Entry 6KEZ (X-ray diffraction, 3.50 A resolution); this record covers chains A and D of the 8 polymer chains in the assembly.

# Chain A (and D)
Molecule: Glyceraldehyde-3-phosphate dehydrogenase GAPA1
From: Arabidopsis thaliana
Notes: EC 1.2.1.13; chain D of this document is another copy of the same molecule, construct and numbering; everything in this record applies to it too
UniProtKB: P25856 (G3PA1_ARATH); residues 1-336 here correspond to UniProt positions 61-396 (UniProt number = residue number + 60)
Chain sequence (339 residues; numbered -2 to 336; the number before each row is that of its first residue; numbers below 1 keep their minus sign (Ser-2 is residue -2)):
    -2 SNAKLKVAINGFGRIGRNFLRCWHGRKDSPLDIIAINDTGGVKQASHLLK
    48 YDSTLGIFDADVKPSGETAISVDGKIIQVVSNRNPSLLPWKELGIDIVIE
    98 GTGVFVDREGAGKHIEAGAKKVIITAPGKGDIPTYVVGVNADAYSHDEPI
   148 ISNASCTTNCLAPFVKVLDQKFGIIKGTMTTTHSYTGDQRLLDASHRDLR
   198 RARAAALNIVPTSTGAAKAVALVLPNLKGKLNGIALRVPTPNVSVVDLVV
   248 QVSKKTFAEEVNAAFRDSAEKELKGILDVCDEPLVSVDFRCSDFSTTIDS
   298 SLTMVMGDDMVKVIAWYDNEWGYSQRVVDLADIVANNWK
Unresolved in the structure: -2 to 0 (chain D: -2 to 0, 336)
Sequence notes: expression tag (-2 to 0)
Ligand contacts: NAD (nicotinamide-adenine-dinucleotide): Asn7, Phe9, Gly10, Arg11, Ile12, Asn34, Asp35, Thr36, Asn79, Arg80, Gly98, Thr99, Gly100, Phe102, Thr122, Ala123, Cys153, Thr183, Gly184, Asn316, Glu317, Tyr320
UniProt features mapped onto this chain:
  - active site: Cys153 (Nucleophile)
  - binding site (NADP(+)): Arg11, Ile12, Asp35, Arg80, Asn316
  - binding site (D-glyceraldehyde 3-phosphate): Ser152 to Thr154, Thr183, Arg198, Thr211, Gly212, Arg234
  - site: His180 (Activates thiol group during catalysis)

# Interface between chain A and chain D
Pairs across the interface (51; chain A residue first):
  Arg11(A) with Leu189(D); Asp190(D), salt bridge
  Arg14(A) with Asp190(D), hydrogen bond (side chain-backbone)
  Lys40(A) with Leu196(D)
  Gln41(A) with Ser192(D); His193(D), hydrogen bond (side chain-backbone); Arg194(D)
  His44(A) with Leu196(D)
  Leu45(A) with Asp190(D); Ala191(D)
  Tyr48(A) with Arg200(D), hydrogen bond (backbone-side chain)
  Asp49(A) with Arg200(D)
  Ser50(A) with Asp190(D), hydrogen bond; Arg200(D), hydrogen bond; Ala201(D); Leu204(D); Asn205(D)
  Tyr182(A) with Leu188(D), hydrophobic; Leu189(D), hydrophobic; Ala203(D)
  Thr183(A) with Leu188(D)
  Gln186(A) with Leu188(D)
  Leu188(A) with Tyr182(D), hydrophobic; Thr183(D); Gln186(D); Leu188(D), hydrophobic; Ala202(D), hydrophobic
  Leu189(A) with Tyr182(D); Glu317(D)
  Asp190(A) with Arg11(D); Arg14(D), hydrogen bond (backbone-side chain); Asp49(D); Ser50(D), hydrogen bond
  Ala191(A) with Leu45(D)
  Ser192(A) with Thr36(D), hydrogen bond (side chain-backbone); Gln41(D); Leu45(D)
  His193(A) with Gln41(D), hydrogen bond (backbone-side chain)
  Leu196(A) with Gln41(D)
  Arg200(A) with Tyr48(D); Asp49(D); Ser50(D)
  Ala201(A) with Ser50(D)
  Ala202(A) with Leu188(D), hydrophobic
  Ala203(A) with Tyr182(D)
  Leu204(A) with Tyr182(D); Pro238(D), hydrophobic
  Asn205(A) with Ser50(D)
  Pro238(A) with Leu189(D), hydrophobic; Leu204(D), hydrophobic
  Glu317(A) with Leu189(D)
Other interface residues (no listed pair), chain A (33 interface residues in all): Asp35, Thr36, Gly37, Thr51, Arg194, Ala199
Other interface residues (no listed pair), chain D (32 interface residues in all): Asp35, Lys40, His44, Gly184, Ala199

# In short
33 residues of chain A face 32 of chain D across their interface; the contacts include 9 hydrogen bonds and 1
salt bridge. Polar pairs include Arg11(A)-Asp190(D), Arg14(A)-Asp190(D) and Gln41(A)-His193(D). Bound to chain
A: NAD.
Chain A and chain D are both Glyceraldehyde-3-phosphate dehydrogenase GAPA1 (Arabidopsis thaliana); the
structure, Crystal structure of GAPDH/CP12/PRK complex from Arabidopsis thaliana, was determined by X-ray
diffraction, deposited together with 6KEV, 6KEW and 6KEX.
